3MNP - chains A and B; structure by X-ray diffraction, 1.50 A resolution.

# Chain A
Molecule: Glucocorticoid receptor
Source organism: Mus musculus
Reference sequence: P06537 (GCR_MOUSE); numbering as in UniProt (aligned over 527-783)
Amino-acid sequence (261 residues; numbered 523 to 783; the number before each row is that of its first residue):
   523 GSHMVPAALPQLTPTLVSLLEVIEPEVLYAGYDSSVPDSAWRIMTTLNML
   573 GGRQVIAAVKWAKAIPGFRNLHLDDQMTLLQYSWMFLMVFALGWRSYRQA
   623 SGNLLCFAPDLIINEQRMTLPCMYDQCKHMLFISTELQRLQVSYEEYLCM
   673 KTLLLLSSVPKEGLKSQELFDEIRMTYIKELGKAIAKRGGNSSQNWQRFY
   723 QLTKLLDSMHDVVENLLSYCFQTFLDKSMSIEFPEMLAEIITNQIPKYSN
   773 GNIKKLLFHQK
Disordered / not traced: 523-525, 783
Differences from the reference sequence: expression tag (523-526); engineered mutation Val611 (Ala in P06537), Ala708 (Val in P06537), Gly711 (Glu in P06537)
Small-molecule neighbours: dexamethasone (DEX): Met566, Leu569, Asn570, Leu572, Gly573, Gln576, Trp606, Met607, Met610, Val611, Leu614, Arg617, Phe629, Gln648, Met652, Leu738, Tyr741, Cys742, Thr745, Ile753, Phe755, Leu759

# Chain B
Molecule: Nuclear receptor coactivator 2 peptide
Notes: fragment: TIF2 coactivator motif, residues 740-752
Reference sequence: Q61026 (NCOA2_MOUSE); residues 740-752 here = UniProt positions 740-752
Amino-acid sequence (13 residues; each row starts with the number of its first residue):
   740 KENALLRYLLDKD
Disordered / not traced: 740, 751-752
UniProt features mapped onto this chain:
  - motif: Leu745 to Leu749 (LXXLL motif 3)
  - mutagenesis: Leu744 to Leu749 (Abolishes interaction with RORC; when associated with 644-A-A-645 and 689-A--A-694)

# How chain A and chain B interact
Residue-residue contacts (23):
  Ile578(A) - Leu748(B)  hydrophobic
  Val581(A) - Leu745(B)  hydrophobic
  Val581(A) - Leu748(B)  hydrophobic
  Val581(A) - Leu749(B)  hydrophobic
  Lys585(A) - Leu748(B)  hydrogen bond (side chain-backbone)
  Lys585(A) - Leu749(B)
  Leu595(A) - Asp750(B)
  Gln598(A) - Leu749(B)
  Met599(A) - Leu745(B)
  Met599(A) - Arg746(B)
  Met599(A) - Leu749(B)  hydrophobic
  Leu602(A) - Leu749(B)  hydrophobic
  Gln603(A) - Asn742(B)  hydrogen bond
  Gln603(A) - Leu745(B)
  Glu757(A) - Leu744(B)
  Met758(A) - Leu748(B)  hydrophobic
  Glu761(A) - Glu741(B)
  Glu761(A) - Asn742(B)
  Glu761(A) - Ala743(B)  hydrogen bond (side chain-backbone)
  Glu761(A) - Leu744(B)  hydrogen bond (side chain-backbone)
  Glu761(A) - Leu745(B)  hydrogen bond (side chain-backbone)
  Asn765(A) - Glu741(B)  hydrogen bond (side chain-backbone)
  Asn765(A) - Asn742(B)  hydrogen bond
Also at the interface, not in a pair above, chain A (15 interface residues in all): Lys582, Phe590, Ile762

# Overview
15 residues of chain A and 9 residues of chain B are in contact; the contacts include 7 hydrogen bonds. Polar
pairs include Lys585(A)-Leu748(B), Gln603(A)-Asn742(B) and Glu761(A)-Ala743(B). Chain A binds dexamethasone.
Curated annotation (UniProt) lists 6 mutagenesis sites on chain B.
Chain A is Glucocorticoid receptor (Mus musculus) and chain B is Nuclear receptor coactivator 2 peptide; the
structure, Crystal structure of the agonist form of mouse glucocorticoid receptor stabilized by (A611V, V708A,
E711G) mutations ..., was determined by X-ray diffraction together with 3MNE and 3MNO from the same study.
